6TE0 - chains Q and R of the 23 polymer chains in the assembly; structure by electron microscopy, 3.92 A resolution.

# Chain Q (and R)
Name: ATP synthase subunit c
Organism: Euglena gracilis
Notes: chain R of this document is another copy of the same molecule, construct and numbering; everything in this record applies to it too
Chain sequence (104 residues; row label = number of the first residue in the row):
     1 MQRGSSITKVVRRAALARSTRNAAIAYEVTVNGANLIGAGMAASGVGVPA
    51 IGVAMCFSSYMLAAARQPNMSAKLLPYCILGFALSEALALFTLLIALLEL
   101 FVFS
Disordered / not traced: 1-23
From the paper describing this entry:
  - catalytic residues: Glu-86 (proposed by the authors, not directly observed)

# Chain Q / chain R interface
Pairs across the interface (76; chain Q residue first):
  Ala-24(Q) / Ala-26(R)
  Ile-25(Q) / Ala-26(R)  hydrogen bond (backbone-backbone)
  Ile-25(Q) / Tyr-27(R)
  Ile-25(Q) / Glu-28(R)  hydrogen bond (backbone-backbone)
  Ala-26(Q) / Glu-28(R)
  Tyr-27(Q) / Tyr-27(R)  hydrophobic
  Tyr-27(Q) / Glu-28(R)  hydrogen bond (backbone-backbone)
  Tyr-27(Q) / Val-29(R)
  Tyr-27(Q) / Thr-30(R)  hydrogen bond (backbone-backbone)
  Glu-28(Q) / Thr-30(R)
  Glu-28(Q) / Asn-32(R)
  Val-29(Q) / Thr-30(R)  hydrogen bond (backbone-backbone)
  Val-29(Q) / Val-31(R)
  Val-29(Q) / Asn-32(R)  hydrogen bond (backbone-backbone)
  Thr-30(Q) / Asn-32(R)
  Val-31(Q) / Val-31(R)  hydrophobic
  Val-31(Q) / Gly-33(R)
  Ala-34(Q) / Gly-33(R)
  Ala-34(Q) / Ile-37(R)  hydrophobic
  Asn-35(Q) / Leu-36(R)
  Gly-38(Q) / Gly-40(R)
  Met-41(Q) / Ile-37(R)  hydrophobic
  Met-41(Q) / Gly-40(R)
  Met-41(Q) / Met-41(R)  hydrophobic
  Met-41(Q) / Ser-44(R)  hydrogen bond (backbone-side chain)
  Ala-42(Q) / Gly-40(R)  hydrogen bond (backbone-backbone)
  Ala-42(Q) / Ala-43(R)  hydrophobic
  Ala-42(Q) / Ser-44(R)
  Gly-45(Q) / Ser-44(R)
  Val-48(Q) / Gly-47(R)
  Val-48(Q) / Val-48(R)
  Pro-49(Q) / Gly-47(R)
  Pro-49(Q) / Ala-50(R)  hydrophobic
  Ile-51(Q) / Ile-51(R)
  Gly-52(Q) / Ile-51(R)
  Gly-52(Q) / Ala-54(R)
  Met-55(Q) / Ile-51(R)
  Met-55(Q) / Ala-54(R)  hydrophobic
  Met-55(Q) / Met-55(R)  hydrogen bond (side chain-backbone)
  Met-55(Q) / Ser-58(R)
  Cys-56(Q) / Ala-54(R)
  Cys-56(Q) / Met-61(R)
  Ser-59(Q) / Ser-58(R)
  Ser-59(Q) / Met-61(R)  hydrogen bond
  Tyr-60(Q) / Met-61(R)  hydrogen bond (backbone-side chain)
  Ala-63(Q) / Met-61(R)
  Ala-63(Q) / Ala-65(R)  hydrophobic
  Arg-66(Q) / Ala-65(R)
  Gln-67(Q) / Ala-64(R)
  Gln-67(Q) / Ala-65(R)  hydrogen bond (side chain-backbone)
  Gln-67(Q) / Pro-68(R)
  Met-70(Q) / Pro-68(R)  hydrophobic
  Leu-74(Q) / Met-61(R)  hydrophobic
  Leu-74(Q) / Ala-64(R)  hydrophobic
  Tyr-77(Q) / Phe-57(R)
  Tyr-77(Q) / Tyr-60(R)  hydrophobic
  Tyr-77(Q) / Met-61(R)
  Tyr-77(Q) / Leu-75(R)
  Cys-78(Q) / Met-61(R)  hydrophobic
  Leu-80(Q) / Phe-57(R)
  Gly-81(Q) / Phe-57(R)
  Leu-84(Q) / Phe-82(R)  hydrophobic
  Leu-84(Q) / Glu-86(R)
  Ser-85(Q) / Ala-50(R)
  Leu-88(Q) / Val-46(R)
  Leu-88(Q) / Ala-50(R)
  Leu-88(Q) / Glu-86(R)
  Leu-88(Q) / Ala-89(R)  hydrophobic
  Phe-91(Q) / Leu-93(R)  hydrophobic
  Thr-92(Q) / Ala-43(R)
  Thr-92(Q) / Val-46(R)
  Ile-95(Q) / Ala-43(R)  hydrophobic
  Ile-95(Q) / Leu-93(R)  hydrophobic
  Glu-99(Q) / Leu-36(R)
  Phe-103(Q) / Leu-36(R)  hydrophobic
  Phe-103(Q) / Leu-100(R)  hydrophobic
Interface residues without a listed pair, chain Q (40 interface residues in all): Ser-44
Interface residues without a listed pair, chain R (39 interface residues in all): Pro-49, Val-53, Leu-62, Arg-66, Leu-97

# Summary
40 residues of chain Q and 39 residues of chain R are in contact; the contacts include 12 hydrogen bonds.
Among the polar pairs are Met-41(Q)/Ser-44(R), Met-55(Q)/Met-55(R) and Ser-59(Q)/Met-61(R). The paper reports
the catalytic residue Glu-86(Q).
Chain Q and chain R are both ATP synthase subunit c (Euglena gracilis); the structure, Cryo-EM structure of
Euglena gracilis mitochondrial ATP synthase, OSCP/F1/c-ring, rotational state 3, was determined by electron
microscopy together with 6TDU, 6TDV, 6TDW, 6TDX, 6TDY and 6TDZ from the same study.
